Entry 8G3D (electron microscopy, 3.70 A resolution); this record covers chains VK and VL of the 431 polymer chains in the assembly.

== Chain VK ==
Protein: Tubulin alpha chain
Organism: Tetrahymena thermophila
Notes: EC 3.6.5.-
UniProtKB: P41351 (TBA_TETTH); residues 1-449 here = UniProt positions 1-449
Sequence (449 residues; each row starts with the number of its first residue):
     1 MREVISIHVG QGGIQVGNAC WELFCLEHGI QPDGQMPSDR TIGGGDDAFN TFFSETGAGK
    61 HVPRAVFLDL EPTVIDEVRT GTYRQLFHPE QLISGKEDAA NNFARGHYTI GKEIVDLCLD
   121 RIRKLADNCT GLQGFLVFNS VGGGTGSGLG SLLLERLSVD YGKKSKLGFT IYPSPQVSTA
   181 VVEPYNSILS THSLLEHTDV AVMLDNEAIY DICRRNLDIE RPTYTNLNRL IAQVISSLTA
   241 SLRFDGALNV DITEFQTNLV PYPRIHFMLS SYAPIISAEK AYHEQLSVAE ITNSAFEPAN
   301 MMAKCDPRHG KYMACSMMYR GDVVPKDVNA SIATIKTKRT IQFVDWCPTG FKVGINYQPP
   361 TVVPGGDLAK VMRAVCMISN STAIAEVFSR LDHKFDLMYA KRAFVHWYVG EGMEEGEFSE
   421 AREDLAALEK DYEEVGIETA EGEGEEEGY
Unresolved in the structure: 440-449
Differences from the reference sequence: variant R40 (Lys in P41351)
Bound ions: Mg2+: Q11, E71 (together with GTP)
Swiss-Prot annotation at these positions:
  - active site: E254
  - binding site (GTP): Q11, E71, S140, G144, T145, T179, N206, N228
  - binding site (Mg(2+)): E71
  - site: Y449 (Involved in polymerization)

== Chain VL ==
Protein: Tubulin beta chain
Organism: Tetrahymena thermophila
UniProtKB: P41352 (TBB_TETTH); numbering as in UniProt (aligned over 1-443)
Sequence (443 residues; each row starts with the number of its first residue):
     1 MREIVHIQGG QCGNQIGAKF WEVISDEHGI DPTGTYHGDS DLQLERINVY YNEATGGRYV
    61 PRAILMDLEP GTMDSVRAGP FGQLFRPDNF VFGQTGAGNN WAKGHYTEGA ELIDSVLDVV
   121 RKEAEGCDCL QGFQITHSLG GGTGSGMGTL LISKVREEYP DRIMETFSVV PSPKVSDTVV
   181 EPYNATLSVH QLVENADECM VIDNEALYDI CFRTLKLTTP TYGDLNHLVS AAMSGVTCCL
   241 RFPGQLNSDL RKLAVNLIPF PRLHFFMIGF APLTSRGSQQ YRALTVPELT QQMFDAKNMM
   301 CAADPRHGRY LTASALFRGR MSTKEVDEQM LNVQNKNSSY FVEWIPNNIK SSICDIPPKG
   361 LKMAVTFVGN STAIQEMFKR VAEQFTAMFR RKAFLHWYTG EGMDEMEFTE AESNMNDLVS
   421 EYQQYQDATA EEEGEFEEEE GEN
Unresolved in the structure: 431-443
Swiss-Prot annotation at these positions:
  - binding site (GTP): Q11, E69, S138, G142, T143, G144, N204, N226
  - binding site (Mg(2+)): E69

== How chain VK and chain VL interact ==
Contacting residue pairs (75; chain VK residue first):
  Q11(VK) - G244(VL)
  Q11(VK) - Q245(VL)  hydrogen bond (side chain-backbone)
  Q11(VK) - N247(VL)  hydrogen bond
  Q15(VK) - G244(VL)
  Q15(VK) - Q245(VL)  hydrogen bond (side chain-backbone)
  E71(VK) - N247(VL)
  P72(VK) - M1(VL)  hydrophobic
  P72(VK) - R2(VL)
  P72(VK) - R46(VL)
  T73(VK) - R2(VL)  hydrogen bond
  T73(VK) - R46(VL)
  T73(VK) - P243(VL)
  T73(VK) - N247(VL)
  V74(VK) - N247(VL)
  D76(VK) - E45(VL)
  D76(VK) - R46(VL)  salt bridge
  E77(VK) - L42(VL)
  E77(VK) - P243(VL)
  G95(VK) - M1(VL)
  K96(VK) - M1(VL)
  K96(VK) - R2(VL)  hydrogen bond (backbone-side chain)
  K96(VK) - C129(VL)
  D98(VK) - D249(VL)
  D98(VK) - K252(VL)
  A100(VK) - R251(VL)
  A100(VK) - K252(VL)
  A100(VK) - V255(VL)
  N101(VK) - K252(VL)
  N101(VK) - N256(VL)
  N101(VK) - K350(VL)
  R105(VK) - R251(VL)
  Q176(VK) - L331(VL)
  V177(VK) - D327(VL)
  V177(VK) - L331(VL)  hydrophobic
  S178(VK) - N347(VL)  hydrogen bond
  T179(VK) - L246(VL)
  T179(VK) - D327(VL)
  T179(VK) - I349(VL)
  T179(VK) - K350(VL)
  T179(VK) - S351(VL)
  A180(VK) - N256(VL)
  A180(VK) - K350(VL)
  V181(VK) - N256(VL)  hydrogen bond (backbone-side chain)
  V181(VK) - I345(VL)  hydrophobic
  V181(VK) - N347(VL)
  V181(VK) - N348(VL)
  V182(VK) - N256(VL)
  Y210(VK) - T323(VL)  hydrogen bond
  Y210(VK) - K324(VL)
  Y210(VK) - D327(VL)
  E220(VK) - K324(VL)
  R221(VK) - S322(VL)  hydrogen bond
  R221(VK) - K324(VL)
  R221(VK) - E325(VL)  salt bridge
  P222(VK) - S322(VL)
  P222(VK) - K324(VL)  hydrogen bond (backbone-side chain)
  T223(VK) - M321(VL)
  T223(VK) - S322(VL)
  T223(VK) - T323(VL)
  Y224(VK) - Q245(VL)
  Y224(VK) - L246(VL)  hydrophobic
  Y224(VK) - T323(VL)
  L397(VK) - W344(VL)
  M398(VK) - I345(VL)  hydrophobic
  M398(VK) - P346(VL)
  K401(VK) - F260(VL)
  K401(VK) - W344(VL)
  F404(VK) - V255(VL)
  F404(VK) - I258(VL)
  F404(VK) - P259(VL)  hydrophobic
  H406(VK) - P259(VL)
  H406(VK) - P261(VL)
  W407(VK) - A254(VL)
  W407(VK) - V255(VL)  hydrophobic
  W407(VK) - I258(VL)  hydrophobic
Also at the interface, not in a pair above, chain VK (38 interface residues in all): T80, E207, T225, R402, A403
Also at the interface, not in a pair above, chain VL (42 interface residues in all): D128, F242, R320, E328, N335, A430

== Overview ==
Chain VK and chain VL form an interface of 38 and 42 residues respectively, with 10 hydrogen bonds and 2 salt
bridges. Polar pairs include D76(VK)-R46(VL), R221(VK)-E325(VL) and Q11(VK)-Q245(VL).
Here chain VK is Tubulin alpha chain and chain VL is Tubulin beta chain, both from Tetrahymena thermophila.
Entry 8G3D (48-nm doublet microtubule from Tetrahymena thermophila strain K40R) was determined by electron
microscopy, deposited together with 8G2Z.
